Entry 7XI3 (X-ray diffraction, 4.27 A resolution (low resolution: residue-level contacts below are approximate; hydrogen-bond / salt-bridge calls are withheld)); this record covers chains A and B of the 4 polymer chains in the assembly.

Chain A:
Protein: Aryl hydrocarbon receptor nuclear translocator 2
Organism: Mus musculus
Notes: fragment: arnt2
Sequence (390 residues; numbered 50 to 439; the number before each row is that of its first residue):
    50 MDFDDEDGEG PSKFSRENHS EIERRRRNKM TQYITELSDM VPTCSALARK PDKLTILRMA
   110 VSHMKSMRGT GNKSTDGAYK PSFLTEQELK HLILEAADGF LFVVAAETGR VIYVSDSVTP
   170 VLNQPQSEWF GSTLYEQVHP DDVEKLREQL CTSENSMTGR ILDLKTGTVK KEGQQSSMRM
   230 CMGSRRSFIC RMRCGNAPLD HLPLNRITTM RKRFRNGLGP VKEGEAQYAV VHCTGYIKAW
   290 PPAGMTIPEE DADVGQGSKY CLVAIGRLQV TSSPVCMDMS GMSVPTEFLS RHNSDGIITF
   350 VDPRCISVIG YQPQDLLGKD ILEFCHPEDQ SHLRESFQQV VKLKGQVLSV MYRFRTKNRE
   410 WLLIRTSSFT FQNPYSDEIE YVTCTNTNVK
Unresolved in the structure: 50-60, 119-128, 205-230, 246-274, 291-305, 322-333

Chain B:
Protein: Neuronal PAS domain protein 4
Organism: Mus musculus
Notes: fragment: npas4
UniProt: A1L327 (A1L327_MOUSE); numbering as in UniProt (aligned over 1-348)
Sequence (348 residues; row label = number of the first residue in the row):
     1 MYRSTKGASK ARRDQINAEI RNLKELLPLA EADKVRLSYL HIMSLACIYT RKGVFFAGGT
    61 PLAGPTGLLS AQELEDIVAA LPGFLLVFTA EGKLLYLSES VSEHLGHSMV DLVAQGDSIY
   121 DIIDPADHLT VRQQLTMPSA LDADRLFRCR FNTSKSLRRQ SSGNKLVLIR GRFHAHPPGA
   181 YWAGNPVFTA FCAPLEPRPR PGPGPGPGPG PASLFLAMFQ SRHAKDLALL DVSESVLIYL
   241 GFERSELLCK SWYGLLHPED LAQASSQHYR LLAESGDIQA EMVVRLQAKH GGWTWIYCML
   301 YSEGPEGPIT ANNYPISDTE AWSLRQQLNS EDTQAAYVLG TPAVLPSF
Unresolved in the structure: 1-2, 138-140, 198-213, 336-348

How chain A and chain B interact:
Residue-residue contacts - 115 pairs, chain A then chain B:
  Lys78(A) - Leu40(B)
  Lys78(A) - Gln115(B)
  Met79(A) - Met43(B)
  Tyr82(A) - Leu40(B)
  Tyr82(A) - Met43(B)
  Tyr82(A) - Ser44(B)
  Tyr82(A) - Gln115(B)
  Tyr82(A) - Gly116(B)
  Tyr82(A) - Asp117(B)
  Glu85(A) - Lys93(B)
  Glu85(A) - Tyr181(B)
  Leu86(A) - Met43(B)
  Asp88(A) - Tyr181(B)
  Met89(A) - Arg51(B)
  Met89(A) - Lys93(B)
  Met89(A) - Tyr181(B)
  Pro91(A) - Val54(B)
  Leu103(A) - Gln15(B)
  Leu103(A) - Ile16(B)
  Leu106(A) - Ile16(B)
  Leu106(A) - Glu19(B)
  Leu106(A) - Ile20(B)
  Leu106(A) - Met43(B)
  Arg107(A) - Gln15(B)
  Arg107(A) - Glu19(B)
  Val110(A) - Glu19(B)
  Val110(A) - Leu23(B)
  His112(A) - Val54(B)
  Met113(A) - Leu23(B)
  Met113(A) - Leu26(B)
  Met113(A) - Tyr49(B)
  Gly118(A) - Pro28(B)
  Gly118(A) - Tyr49(B)
  Gly118(A) - Lys52(B)
  Pro130(A) - Leu29(B)
  Pro130(A) - Ala30(B)
  Ser131(A) - Pro28(B)
  Ser131(A) - Glu75(B)
  Ser131(A) - Glu99(B)
  Phe132(A) - Pro28(B)
  Phe132(A) - Tyr49(B)
  Phe132(A) - Lys52(B)
  Phe132(A) - Tyr96(B)
  Phe132(A) - Met109(B)
  Leu133(A) - Lys52(B)
  Leu133(A) - Tyr96(B)
  Glu135(A) - Leu69(B)
  Glu135(A) - Ala71(B)
  Glu135(A) - Leu74(B)
  Gln136(A) - Thr66(B)
  Glu137(A) - Phe56(B)
  Leu138(A) - Leu74(B)
  Leu138(A) - Glu75(B)
  Leu138(A) - Leu85(B)
  Leu138(A) - Tyr96(B)
  Lys139(A) - Ala63(B)
  Lys139(A) - Pro65(B)
  Lys139(A) - Leu74(B)
  Leu141(A) - Phe56(B)
  Leu141(A) - Leu85(B)
  Leu141(A) - Val87(B)
  Leu141(A) - Tyr96(B)
  Leu141(A) - Thr189(B)
  Ile142(A) - Leu74(B)
  Ile142(A) - Ile77(B)
  Ile142(A) - Leu85(B)
  Leu143(A) - Gly64(B)
  Leu143(A) - Pro65(B)
  Glu144(A) - Arg172(B)
  Glu144(A) - His174(B)
  Ala146(A) - Phe215(B)
  Asp147(A) - Arg172(B)
  Leu150(A) - Pro65(B)
  Val152(A) - Leu68(B)
  Tyr162(A) - Gly64(B)
  Tyr162(A) - Pro65(B)
  Tyr162(A) - Thr66(B)
  Ser164(A) - Gly64(B)
  Arg234(A) - Leu214(B)
  Ile238(A) - Ile238(B)
  Tyr285(A) - Leu69(B)
  Tyr285(A) - Glu73(B)
  Lys287(A) - Leu68(B)
  Lys287(A) - Ser70(B)
  Lys287(A) - Glu73(B)
  Trp289(A) - Leu68(B)
  Val312(A) - Leu69(B)
  Arg316(A) - Leu214(B)
  Arg316(A) - Phe215(B)
  Gln318(A) - Ile238(B)
  Thr320(A) - Tyr239(B)
  Thr320(A) - Trp293(B)
  Thr320(A) - Thr294(B)
  Ser321(A) - Trp293(B)
  Ser321(A) - Trp295(B)
  Leu338(A) - Pro258(B)
  Arg340(A) - Gly254(B)
  Arg340(A) - Leu256(B)
  Arg340(A) - Pro258(B)
  Phe349(A) - Trp293(B)
  Phe420(A) - Tyr253(B)
  Phe420(A) - Leu261(B)
  Phe420(A) - Ser265(B)
  Asn422(A) - Asp226(B)
  Asn422(A) - Tyr253(B)
  Asn422(A) - His268(B)
  Pro423(A) - Tyr253(B)
  Pro423(A) - His268(B)
  Pro423(A) - Tyr269(B)
  Tyr424(A) - Lys225(B)
  Tyr424(A) - Leu272(B)
  Glu429(A) - Ser251(B)
  Glu429(A) - Tyr253(B)
  Tyr430(A) - Tyr253(B)
  Tyr430(A) - Leu261(B)
Also at the interface, not in a pair above, chain A (66 interface residues in all): Arg75, Ser94, Lys102, Lys114, Met116, Arg117, Thr134, His140, Ala145, Asp165, Val319, Ser425, Thr432
Also at the interface, not in a pair above, chain B (78 interface residues in all): Asn22, Leu27, Ala46, Cys47, Ile48, Thr50, Leu62, Gln72, Val78, Leu95, Ala180, Ala190, Phe191, Gln287, Pro315, Ile316, Ser317

Overview:
66 residues of chain A and 78 residues of chain B are in contact.
Chain A is Aryl hydrocarbon receptor nuclear translocator 2 and chain B is Neuronal PAS domain protein 4, both
from Mus musculus; the structure, Crystal Structure of the NPAS4-ARNT2 heterodimer in complex with DNA, was
determined by X-ray diffraction (same publication as 7XHV and 7XI4).
